9EVP - chains A and S of the 7 polymer chains in the assembly; structure by electron microscopy, 3.12 A resolution.

Chain A:
Molecule: Large T antigen
From: Betapolyomavirus macacae
Notes: EC 3.6.4.-
UniProtKB: P03070 (LT_SV40); residues 266-627 here = UniProt positions 266-627
Sequence (362 residues; numbered 266 to 627; the number before each row is that of its first residue):
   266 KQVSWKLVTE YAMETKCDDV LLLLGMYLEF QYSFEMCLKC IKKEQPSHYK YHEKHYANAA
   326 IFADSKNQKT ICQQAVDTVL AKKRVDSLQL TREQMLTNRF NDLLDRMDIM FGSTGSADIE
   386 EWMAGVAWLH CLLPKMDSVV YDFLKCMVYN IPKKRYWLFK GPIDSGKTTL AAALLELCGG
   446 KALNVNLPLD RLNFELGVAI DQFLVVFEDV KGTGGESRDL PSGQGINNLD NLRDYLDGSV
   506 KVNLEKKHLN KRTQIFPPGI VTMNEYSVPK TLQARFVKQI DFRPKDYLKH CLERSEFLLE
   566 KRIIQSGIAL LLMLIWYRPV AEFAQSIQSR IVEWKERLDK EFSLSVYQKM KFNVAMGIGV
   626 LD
Metal / ion sites: Mg2+: Thr433 (together with AMP-PNP)
Residues lining bound ligands: AMP-PNP: Trp393, Leu397, Pro427, Ile428, Asp429, Ser430, Gly431, Lys432, Thr433, Thr434, Glu473, Asp474, Asn529, Arg548, Pro549, Lys550, Leu553, Lys554, Leu557, Leu564
UniProt features mapped onto this chain:
  - binding site (Zn(2+)): Cys302, Cys305, His313, His317
  - binding site (ATP): Gly426 to Thr433

Chain S:
Molecule: 7-nt DNA strand
Sequence (7 nucleotides; row label = number of the first residue in the row):
     1 TTTTTTT

Interface between chain A and chain S:
Pairs across the interface (6; chain A residue first):
  Phe459(A) - DT3(S)  phosphate contact
  Lys511(A) - DT2(S)  phosphate contact
  Lys512(A) - DT2(S)  phosphate contact
  Lys512(A) - DT3(S)  salt bridge to the phosphate
  His513(A) - DT1(S)  hydrogen bond to the base
  His513(A) - DT2(S)  hydrogen bond to the phosphate
Interface residues without a listed pair, chain A (7 interface residues in all): Asp455, Arg456, Leu514
Interface residues without a listed pair, chain S (6 interface residues in all): DT4, DT6, DT7

Summary:
Chain A and chain S form an interface of 7 and 6 residues respectively, with 2 hydrogen bonds and 1 salt
bridge. Polar contacts include His513(A)-DT1(S), His513(A)-DT2(S) and Lys512(A)-DT3(S). Chain A binds AMP-PNP.
UniProt lists 4 Zn2+-binding residues and 8 ATP-binding residues on chain A.
Here chain A is Large T antigen (Betapolyomavirus macacae) and chain S is a 7-nt DNA strand. Entry 9EVP (SV40
LTAg assembly with DNA in presence of AMPPNP and Mg2+) was determined by electron microscopy, deposited
together with 9EVH, 9F3T, 9F3U, 9F5I, 9F73, 9F74 and 14 further entries.
